3W45 - chain A; structure by X-ray diffraction, 1.70 A resolution.

[Chain A]
Molecule: Phosphoserine phosphatase RsbX
Source organism: Bacillus subtilis
Notes: EC 3.1.3.3
UniProt: P17906 (RSBX_BACSU); residues 1-199 here = UniProt positions 1-199
Amino-acid sequence (199 residues; numbered 1 to 199; the number before each row is that of its first residue):
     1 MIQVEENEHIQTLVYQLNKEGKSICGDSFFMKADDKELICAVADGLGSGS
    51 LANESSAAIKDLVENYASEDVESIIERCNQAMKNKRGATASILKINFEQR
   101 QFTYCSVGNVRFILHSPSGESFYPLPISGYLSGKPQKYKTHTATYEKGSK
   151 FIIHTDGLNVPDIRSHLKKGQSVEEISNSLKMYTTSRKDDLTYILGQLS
Ion coordination: Co2+: Asp44, Asp156, Asp189

[In short]
Asp44, Asp156 and Asp189 form the Co2+ site.
Chain A is Phosphoserine phosphatase RsbX (Bacillus subtilis); the structure, Crystal structure of RsbX in
complex with cobalt in space group P1, was determined by X-ray diffraction (same publication as 3W40, 3W41,
3W42, 3W43 and 3W44).
